1X9M - chains A and B of the 4 polymer chains in the assembly; structure by X-ray diffraction, 2.10 A resolution.

# Chain A
Molecule: DNA polymerase
Source organism: Enterobacteria phage T7
Notes: EC 2.7.7.7; engineered mutation(s): deletion of 118-123
UniProtKB: P00581 (DPOL_BPT7); numbering as in UniProt; present here: 1-117, 124-704
Sequence (698 residues; row label = number of the first residue in the row; note: 6 numbers in that range are skipped by the numbering (no residue carries them; nothing is unmodelled there)):
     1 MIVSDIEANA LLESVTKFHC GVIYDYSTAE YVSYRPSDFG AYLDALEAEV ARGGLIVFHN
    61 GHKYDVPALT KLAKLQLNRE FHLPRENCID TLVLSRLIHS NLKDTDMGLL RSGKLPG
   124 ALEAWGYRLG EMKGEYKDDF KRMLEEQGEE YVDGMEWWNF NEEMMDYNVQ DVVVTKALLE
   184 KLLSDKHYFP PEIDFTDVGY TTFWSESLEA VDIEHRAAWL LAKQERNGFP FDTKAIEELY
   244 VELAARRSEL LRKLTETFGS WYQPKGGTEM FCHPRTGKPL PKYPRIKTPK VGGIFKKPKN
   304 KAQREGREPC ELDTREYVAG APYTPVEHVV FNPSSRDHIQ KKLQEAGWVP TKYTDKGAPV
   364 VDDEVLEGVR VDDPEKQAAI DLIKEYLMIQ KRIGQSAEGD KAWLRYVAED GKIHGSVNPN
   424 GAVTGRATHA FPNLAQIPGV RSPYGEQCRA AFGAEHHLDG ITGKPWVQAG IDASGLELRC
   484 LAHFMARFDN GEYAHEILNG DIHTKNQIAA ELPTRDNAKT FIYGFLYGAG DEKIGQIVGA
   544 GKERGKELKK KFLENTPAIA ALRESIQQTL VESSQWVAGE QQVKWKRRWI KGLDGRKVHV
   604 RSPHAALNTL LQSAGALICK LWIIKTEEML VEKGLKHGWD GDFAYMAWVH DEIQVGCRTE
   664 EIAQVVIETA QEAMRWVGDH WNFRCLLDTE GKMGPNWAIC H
Unresolved in the structure: 300-312, 576-585
Curated features (UniProtKB/Swiss-Prot):
  - binding site (Mg(2+)): Asp5, Glu7, Asp174, Asp475, Ala476, Asp654
  - binding site (substrate): His506, Arg518, Lys522, Tyr526
Reported in the primary citation:
  - binding site for the 26-nt DNA strand: Phe528, Asp534, Arg566
  - conformationally variable residues (helix shift): Tyr530

# Chain B
Molecule: Thioredoxin 1
Source organism: Escherichia coli
UniProtKB: P0AA25 (THIO_ECOLI); residue numbers follow UniProt; this construct covers 1-108
Sequence (108 residues; each row starts with the number of its first residue):
     1 SDKIIHLTDD SFDTDVLKAD GAILVDFWAE WCGPCKMIAP ILDEIADEYQ GKLTVAKLNI
    61 DQNPGTAPKY GIRGIPTLLL FKNGEVAATK VGALSKGQLK EFLDANLA
Unresolved in the structure: 1-2, 108

# How chain A and chain B interact
Residue-residue contacts (54; chain A residue first):
  Ser263(A) with Pro64(B)
  Tyr265(A) with Trp31(B); Ile60(B), hydrophobic; Ala67(B); Pro68(B); Ile72(B)
  Pro267(A) with Trp31(B), hydrophobic
  Phe274(A) with Gly33(B); Pro34(B); Met37(B), hydrophobic
  Pro277(A) with Met37(B), hydrophobic
  Tyr286(A) with Trp31(B); Gly33(B); Lys36(B)
  Pro287(A) with Trp31(B)
  Ile289(A) with Pro34(B), hydrophobic
  Gly296(A) with Lys90(B), hydrogen bond (backbone-side chain)
  Ile297(A) with Gln98(B); Glu101(B); Phe102(B), hydrophobic
  Phe298(A) with Glu101(B); Ala105(B), hydrophobic
  Leu315(A) with Ala105(B), hydrophobic; Asn106(B)
  Asp316(A) with Lys90(B), hydrogen bond (backbone-side chain)
  Arg318(A) with Lys90(B), hydrogen bond (backbone-side chain)
  Glu319(A) with Thr89(B); Lys90(B); Val91(B), hydrogen bond (backbone-backbone)
  Tyr320(A) with Arg73(B), hydrogen bond; Lys90(B); Val91(B), hydrophobic
  Val321(A) with Lys90(B); Leu94(B), hydrophobic; Gln98(B)
  Ala324(A) with Gly92(B); Ala93(B); Leu94(B), hydrophobic
  Pro325(A) with Pro34(B); Gly92(B); Ala93(B), hydrogen bond (backbone-backbone)
  Tyr326(A) with Pro34(B), hydrophobic; Ile75(B); Val91(B), hydrophobic; Gly92(B)
  Thr327(A) with Cys32(B), hydrogen bond; Pro34(B); Gly74(B); Ile75(B), hydrogen bond (backbone-backbone)
  Pro328(A) with Arg73(B)
  Val329(A) with Trp31(B), hydrophobic; Arg73(B), hydrogen bond (backbone-backbone); Gly74(B)
  His331(A) with Pro68(B)
Also at the interface, not in a pair above, chain A (26 interface residues in all): Gln266, Ala322

# Overview
26 residues of chain A face 25 of chain B across their interface, with 9 hydrogen bonds. Polar pairs include
Gly296(A)-Lys90(B), Asp316(A)-Lys90(B) and Arg318(A)-Lys90(B). From UniProt: 6 Mg2+-binding residues and 4
substrate-binding residues on chain A. From the paper: a binding site for the 26-nt DNA strand at Phe528(A),
Asp534(A) and Arg566(A); conformational variability at Tyr530(A).
Chain A is DNA polymerase (Enterobacteria phage T7) and chain B is Thioredoxin 1 (Escherichia coli); the
structure, T7 DNA polymerase in complex with an N-2-acetylaminofluorene-adducted DNA, was determined by X-ray
diffraction, deposited together with 1X9S and 1X9W.
